Entry 8K9A (electron microscopy, 3.90 A resolution); this record covers chains C and F of the 6 polymer chains in the assembly.

Chain C:
Protein: SIR2-like domain-containing protein
From: Bacillus subtilis
UniProtKB: A0A162TTM4 (A0A162TTM4_BACIU); numbering as in UniProt (aligned over 1-1005)
Amino-acid sequence (1005 residues; numbered 1 to 1005; the number before each row is that of its first residue):
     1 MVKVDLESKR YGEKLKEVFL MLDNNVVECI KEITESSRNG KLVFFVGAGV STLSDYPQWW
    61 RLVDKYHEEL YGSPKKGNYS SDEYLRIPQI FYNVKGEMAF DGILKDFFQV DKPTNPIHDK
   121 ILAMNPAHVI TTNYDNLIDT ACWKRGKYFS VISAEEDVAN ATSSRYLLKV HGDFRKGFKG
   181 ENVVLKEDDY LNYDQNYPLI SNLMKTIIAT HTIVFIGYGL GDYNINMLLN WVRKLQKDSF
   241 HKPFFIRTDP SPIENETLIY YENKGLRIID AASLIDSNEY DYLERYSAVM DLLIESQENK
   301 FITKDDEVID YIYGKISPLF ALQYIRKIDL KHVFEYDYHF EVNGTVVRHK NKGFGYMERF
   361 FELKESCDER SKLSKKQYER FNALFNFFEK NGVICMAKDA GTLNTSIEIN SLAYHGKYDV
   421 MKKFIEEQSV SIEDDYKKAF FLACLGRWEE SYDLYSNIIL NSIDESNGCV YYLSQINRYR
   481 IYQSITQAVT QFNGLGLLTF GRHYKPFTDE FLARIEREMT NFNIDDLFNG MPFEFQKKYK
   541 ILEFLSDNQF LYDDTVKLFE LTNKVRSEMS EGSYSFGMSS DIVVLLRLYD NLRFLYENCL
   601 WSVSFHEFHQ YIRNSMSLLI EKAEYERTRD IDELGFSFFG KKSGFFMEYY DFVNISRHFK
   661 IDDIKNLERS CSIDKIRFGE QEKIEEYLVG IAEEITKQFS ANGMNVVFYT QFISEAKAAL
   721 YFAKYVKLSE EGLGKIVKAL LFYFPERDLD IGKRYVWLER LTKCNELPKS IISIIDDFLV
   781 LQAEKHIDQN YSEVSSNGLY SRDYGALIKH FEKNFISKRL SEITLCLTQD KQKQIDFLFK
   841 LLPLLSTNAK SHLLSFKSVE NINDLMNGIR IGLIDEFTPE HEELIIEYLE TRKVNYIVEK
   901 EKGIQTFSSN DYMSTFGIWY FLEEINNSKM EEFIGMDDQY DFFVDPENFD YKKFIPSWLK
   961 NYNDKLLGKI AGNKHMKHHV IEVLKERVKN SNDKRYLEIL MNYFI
Not modelled in the structure: 1-21, 748, 791-793, 901-909
Sequence notes: conflict Ser643 (Leu in A0A162TTM4)
From the paper describing this entry:
  - mutagenesis - Y71A/I90A, N133A/H171A: abolished catalytic activity on TTP
  - mutagenesis - Y574G/F576G: decreased binding to SPbeta prophage-derived uncharacterized protein YotI (chain F)
  - mutagenesis - K960A/D993A: unchanged binding to SPbeta prophage-derived uncharacterized protein YotI (chain F)
  - catalytic residues: Asn133, His171 (proposed by the authors, not directly observed)
  - mutagenesis - L495G/L497G/L498G, Y574G/F576G: abolished catalytic activity
  - mutagenesis - M531G/P532G: increased catalytic activity

Chain F:
Protein: SPbeta prophage-derived uncharacterized protein YotI
From: Bacillus subtilis
UniProtKB: Q796A8 (YOTI_BACSU); residue numbers follow UniProt; this construct covers 1-120
Amino-acid sequence (120 residues; numbered 1 to 120; the number before each row is that of its first residue):
     1 MIEIFKDTGA THDLVYHSKI NTFVWDVEFD IVLSDSKELN KCYFVKCFNP YRINGKCDFA
    61 VSSIDIFSEG KRLLIENEFN FKITKAVHVA TSKDVTEIVL HLSERISSPF PIVKEVVYLD
Not modelled in the structure: 1-9

Interface between chain C and chain F:
Residue-residue contacts - 13 pairs, chain C then chain F:
  Glu571(C) with Lys19(F); Tyr118(F)
  Gly572(C) with Ser18(F), hydrogen bond (backbone-side chain)
  Ser573(C) with Tyr16(F)
  Tyr574(C) with Val15(F); Tyr16(F), hydrogen bond (backbone-backbone)
  Phe576(C) with Leu14(F), hydrophobic; Tyr16(F), hydrophobic; Phe23(F), hydrophobic
  Ile631(C) with Tyr16(F), hydrophobic; Phe23(F), hydrophobic
  Phe636(C) with Thr11(F)
  Phe639(C) with Ile98(F), hydrophobic
Other interface residues (no listed pair), chain C (11 interface residues in all): Ser570, Gly577, Phe638
Other interface residues (no listed pair), chain F (12 interface residues in all): His12, His17, His101
The authors on this interface:
  - hot spots on chain C (mutagenesis) - Y574G/F576G: decreased binding to SPbeta prophage-derived uncharacterized protein YotI (chain F)

In short:
11 residues of chain C face 12 of chain F across their interface, with 2 hydrogen bonds. Among the polar pairs
are Gly572(C)-Ser18(F) and Tyr574(C)-Tyr16(F). The paper reports catalytic residues Asn133(C) and His171(C);
Y71A/I90A and N133A/H171A of chain C abolish catalytic activity on TTP; 6 substitutions were tested in all.
Chain C is SIR2-like domain-containing protein and chain F is SPbeta prophage-derived uncharacterized protein
YotI, both from Bacillus subtilis; the structure, Cryo-EM structure of DSR2-DSAD1 state 2, was determined by
electron microscopy, deposited together with 8K98, 8W56, 8WKN and 8XKN.
